Entry 3HNB (X-ray diffraction, 1.15 A resolution); this record covers chain M.

Chain M:
Name: Coagulation factor VIII
Source organism: Homo sapiens
Notes: fragment: C2 domain of Factor VIIIa light chain
Reference sequence: P00451 (FA8_HUMAN); residues 2170-2328 here correspond to UniProt positions 2189-2347 (UniProt number = residue number + 19)
Amino-acid sequence (159 residues; row label = number of the first residue in the row):
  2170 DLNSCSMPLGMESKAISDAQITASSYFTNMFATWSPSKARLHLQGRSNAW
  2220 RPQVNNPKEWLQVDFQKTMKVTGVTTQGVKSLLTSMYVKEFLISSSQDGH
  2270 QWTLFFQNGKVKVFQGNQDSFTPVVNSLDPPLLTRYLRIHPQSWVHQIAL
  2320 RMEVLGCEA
Not modelled in the structure: 2170-2172
Disulfide bonds: C2174-C2326
Small-molecule neighbours: 768 ((2R)-1-(2,4-dichlorophenoxy)-3-[(2E)-2-imino-3-(2-piperidin-1-ylethyl)-2,3-dihydro-1H-benzimidazol-1-yl]propan-2-ol): P2226, K2258, Q2311, S2312, W2313, V2314, H2315
What the authors report for this chain:
  - binding site for 768: K2258, W2313 to H2315
  - conformationally variable residues (loop rearrangement, side-chain flip): M2199 to F2200, L2251 to L2252, H2315
  - mutagenesis - W2313A (28-fold): decreased binding to 4% phosphatidylserine vesicles (citing earlier work)

In short:
Chain M binds compound 768. The paper reports a binding site for 768 at K2258 and W2313; W2313A reduces
binding to 4% phosphatidylserine vesicles.
Chain M is Coagulation factor VIII (Homo sapiens); the structure, Factor VIII Trp2313-His2315 segment is
involved in membrane binding as shown by crystal structure of complex ..., was determined by X-ray diffraction
together with 3HNY and 3HOB from the same study.
